Entry 3RG1 (X-ray diffraction, 2.91 A resolution); this record covers chains B and C of the 4 polymer chains in the assembly.

[Chain B]
Name: CD180 molecule
From: Bos taurus
Notes: fragment: ectodomain
UniProtKB: A6QNK7 (A6QNK7_BOVIN); residue numbers follow UniProt; this construct covers 24-626
Sequence (612 residues; numbered 22 to 633; the number before each row is that of its first residue):
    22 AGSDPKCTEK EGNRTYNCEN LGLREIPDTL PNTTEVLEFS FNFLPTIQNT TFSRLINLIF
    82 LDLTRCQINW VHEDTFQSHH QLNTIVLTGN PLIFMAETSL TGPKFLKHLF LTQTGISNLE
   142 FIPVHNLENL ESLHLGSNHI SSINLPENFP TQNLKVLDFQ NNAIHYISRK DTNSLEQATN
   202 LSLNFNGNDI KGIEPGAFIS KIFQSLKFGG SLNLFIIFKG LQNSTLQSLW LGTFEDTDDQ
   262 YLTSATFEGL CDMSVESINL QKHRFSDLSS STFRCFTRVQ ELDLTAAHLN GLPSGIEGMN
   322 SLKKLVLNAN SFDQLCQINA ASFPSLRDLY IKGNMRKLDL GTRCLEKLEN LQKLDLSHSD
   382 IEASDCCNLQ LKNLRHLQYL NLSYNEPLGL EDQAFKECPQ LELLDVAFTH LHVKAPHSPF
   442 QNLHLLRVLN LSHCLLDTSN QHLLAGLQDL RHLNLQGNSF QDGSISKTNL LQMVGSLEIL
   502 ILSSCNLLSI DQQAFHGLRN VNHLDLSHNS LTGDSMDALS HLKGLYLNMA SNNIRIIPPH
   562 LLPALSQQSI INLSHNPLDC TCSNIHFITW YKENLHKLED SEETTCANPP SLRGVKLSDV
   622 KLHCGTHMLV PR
Unresolved in the structure: 22-26, 626-633
Cystine bridges: Cys28-Cys39, Cys272-Cys296, Cys337-Cys365, Cys387-Cys388, Cys581-Cys607, Cys583-Cys625
Covalent attachments: glycan linked to Asn402; N-acetylglucosamine (NAG) linked to Asn451
Sequence notes: expression tag (22-23, 627-633)
What the authors report for this chain:
  - specificity-determining residues: Glu256 (proposed by the authors, not directly observed)
  - post-translational modification sites: Asn402, Asn451
  - binding site for N-acetylglucosamine: Ser378, His379, Tyr400, Asp426
  - binding site for alpha-D-mannopyranose: His379
  - mutagenesis - N402Q: decreased expression
  - mutagenesis - N402Q: unchanged binding to LY86 protein (chain C)

[Chain C]
Name: LY86 protein
From: Bos taurus
UniProtKB: A4IFT3 (A4IFT3_BOVIN); numbering as in UniProt (aligned over 21-159)
Sequence (147 residues; each row starts with the number of its first residue):
    20 AGEAWPTHTA CRNGNLQVLY QSCDPLQDFG FSVDQCARQL KPNINIRFGM VLREDIEQLF
    80 LDVALFSKGL SILNFSYPVC EVDLPKFSFC GRRKGEQIYY AGPINNPGFE IPEGDYQVLL
   140 ELYNQDHATV ACANATVLYS ARGLVPR
Unresolved in the structure: 20, 159-166
Cystine bridges: Cys30-Cys55, Cys42-Cys151, Cys99-Cys109
Sequence notes: expression tag (20, 160-166)
What the authors report for this chain:
  - specificity-determining residues: Lys105 (proposed by the authors, not directly observed)

[Interface between chain B and chain C]
Contacting residue pairs (21):
  Trp91(B) with Asp47(C); Phe48(C), hydrophobic; Gly49(C); Gly68(C)
  His93(B) with His27(C); Asp47(C), salt bridge
  Glu94(B) with His27(C); Thr28(C), hydrogen bond (side chain-backbone)
  Leu113(B) with Gln116(C), hydrogen bond (backbone-side chain)
  Ile114(B) with Gly68(C); Met69(C); Val70(C), hydrophobic; Gln116(C)
  Phe115(B) with Gly49(C); Phe50(C); Arg66(C); Phe67(C); Gly68(C)
  Glu141(B) with Arg66(C), salt bridge; Tyr118(C)
  Phe142(B) with Tyr118(C), hydrophobic
Other interface residues (no listed pair), chain B (9 interface residues in all): Asn139
Other interface residues (no listed pair), chain C (16 interface residues in all): Pro25, Ser51, Ala120
From the paper, about this interface:
  - interface residues, chain B: Trp91(B)
  - interface residues, chain C: Gly49(C), Gly68(C)

[Overview]
The interface between chain B and chain C involves 9 residues on one side and 16 on the other, with 2 hydrogen
bonds and 2 salt bridges. Polar contacts include His93(B)-Asp47(C), Glu141(B)-Arg66(C) and Glu94(B)-Thr28(C).
The paper reports a binding site for N-acetylglucosamine at Ser378(B), His379(B) and Tyr400(B) among others;
N402Q of chain B reduces expression.
Chain B is CD180 molecule and chain C is LY86 protein, both from Bos taurus; the structure, Crystal structure
of the RP105/MD-1 complex, was determined by X-ray diffraction.
